Entry 9JK7 (electron microscopy, 2.90 A resolution); this record covers chains A and B of the 6 polymer chains in the assembly.

# Chain A (and B)
Molecule: Vang-like protein 2
Organism: Homo sapiens
Notes: chain B of this document is another copy of the same molecule, construct and numbering; everything in this record applies to it too
UniProt: Q9ULK5 (VANG2_HUMAN); residues 1-521 here = UniProt positions 1-521
Amino-acid sequence (527 residues; row label = number of the first residue in the row; numbers below 1 keep their minus sign (Gly-5 is residue -5)):
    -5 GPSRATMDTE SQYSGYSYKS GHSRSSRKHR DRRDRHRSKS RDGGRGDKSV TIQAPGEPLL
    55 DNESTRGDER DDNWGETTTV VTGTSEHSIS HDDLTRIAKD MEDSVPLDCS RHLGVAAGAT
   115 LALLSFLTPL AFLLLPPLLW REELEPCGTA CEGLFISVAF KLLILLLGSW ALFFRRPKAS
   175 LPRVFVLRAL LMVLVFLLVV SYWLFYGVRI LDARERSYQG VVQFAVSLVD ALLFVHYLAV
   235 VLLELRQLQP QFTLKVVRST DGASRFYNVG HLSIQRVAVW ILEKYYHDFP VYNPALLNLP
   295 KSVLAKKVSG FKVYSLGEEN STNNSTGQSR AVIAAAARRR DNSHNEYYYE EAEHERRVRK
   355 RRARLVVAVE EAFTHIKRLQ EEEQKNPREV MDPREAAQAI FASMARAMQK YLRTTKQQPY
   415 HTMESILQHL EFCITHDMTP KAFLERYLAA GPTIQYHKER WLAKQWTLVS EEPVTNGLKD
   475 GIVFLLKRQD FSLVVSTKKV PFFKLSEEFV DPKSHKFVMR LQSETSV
Disordered / not traced: -5 to 108, 291-325, 374-383, 516-521
Sequence notes: expression tag (-5 to 0)
UniProt features mapped onto this chain:
  - natural variant: Ser84 (S84F: In NTD), Arg353 (R353C: In NTD), Phe437 (F437S: In NTD)
Disulfides: Cys141-Cys145
What the authors report for this chain:
  - self-association interface (contacts with another copy of this molecule): Arg177, Leu242, Thr247, Asp255, His338, Glu340, Tyr343, Glu344, Glu347, Arg353, Ser464
  - disease-associated variants - R270H, F437S: decreased stability (proposed by the authors, not directly observed)

# Interface between chain A and chain B
Contacting residue pairs (179; chain A residue first):
  Thr143(A) - Phe199(B)
  Thr143(A) - Arg203(B)
  Thr143(A) - Glu209(B)
  Glu146(A) - Phe199(B)
  Glu146(A) - Arg203(B)  salt bridge
  Gly147(A) - Phe199(B)
  Gly147(A) - Phe218(B)
  Ile150(A) - Tyr196(B)  hydrophobic
  Ile150(A) - Phe199(B)  hydrophobic
  Ser151(A) - Tyr196(B)
  Ser151(A) - Ser221(B)
  Phe154(A) - Leu191(B)
  Phe154(A) - Leu192(B)
  Phe154(A) - Ser195(B)
  Lys155(A) - Phe228(B)
  Leu157(A) - Leu188(B)  hydrophobic
  Ile158(A) - Ala225(B)
  Ile158(A) - Phe228(B)
  Ile158(A) - Val229(B)  hydrophobic
  Ile158(A) - Leu232(B)
  Leu161(A) - Leu232(B)  hydrophobic
  Gly162(A) - Leu232(B)
  Gly162(A) - Val235(B)
  Trp164(A) - Arg240(B)  hydrogen bond (backbone-side chain)
  Ala165(A) - Val235(B)  hydrophobic
  Ala165(A) - Leu236(B)  hydrophobic
  Ala165(A) - Arg240(B)  hydrogen bond (backbone-side chain)
  Leu166(A) - Val235(B)  hydrophobic
  Leu166(A) - Leu239(B)
  Leu166(A) - Arg240(B)
  Arg169(A) - Arg240(B)  hydrogen bond (side chain-backbone)
  Arg169(A) - Gln243(B)  hydrogen bond
  Arg169(A) - Gln245(B)
  Arg169(A) - His265(B)
  Pro171(A) - Phe496(B)
  Lys172(A) - Gln243(B)
  Lys172(A) - Pro244(B)
  Lys172(A) - Gln245(B)  hydrogen bond (side chain-backbone)
  Lys172(A) - Lys493(B)
  Lys172(A) - Val494(B)  hydrogen bond (side chain-backbone)
  Lys172(A) - Phe496(B)
  Lys172(A) - Phe497(B)
  Ala173(A) - Phe496(B)
  Ala173(A) - Phe497(B)
  Ser174(A) - Phe496(B)
  Ser174(A) - Phe497(B)  hydrogen bond (backbone-backbone)
  Ser174(A) - Lys498(B)
  Ser174(A) - Leu499(B)  hydrogen bond (backbone-backbone)
  Leu175(A) - Leu499(B)
  Pro176(A) - Leu499(B)
  Pro176(A) - Ser500(B)
  Pro176(A) - Glu501(B)
  Arg177(A) - Glu501(B)  salt bridge
  Gln217(A) - Gln217(B)
  Asp224(A) - Phe228(B)
  Leu227(A) - Phe228(B)  hydrophobic
  Phe228(A) - Phe228(B)  hydrophobic
  His230(A) - Tyr231(B)  hydrogen bond
  Tyr231(A) - Tyr231(B)  hydrogen bond (backbone-side chain)
  Val234(A) - Tyr231(B)
  Val234(A) - Leu239(B)  hydrophobic
  Glu238(A) - Leu239(B)
  Leu239(A) - Leu239(B)  hydrophobic
  Gln269(A) - Leu499(B)
  Ala272(A) - Leu499(B)  hydrophobic
  Val273(A) - Leu499(B)  hydrophobic
  Leu276(A) - Phe497(B)  hydrophobic
  Leu276(A) - Leu499(B)  hydrophobic
  Glu277(A) - Pro244(B)
  Glu277(A) - Asn262(B)  hydrogen bond (backbone-side chain)
  Glu277(A) - Val494(B)
  Glu277(A) - Phe497(B)
  Tyr280(A) - Pro495(B)  hydrophobic
  Tyr280(A) - Phe497(B)  hydrophobic
  His281(A) - Thr247(B)
  His281(A) - Phe260(B)
  His281(A) - Asn262(B)  hydrogen bond
  Arg350(A) - Tyr342(B)
  Arg353(A) - Tyr342(B)
  Lys354(A) - Asn339(B)  hydrogen bond (backbone-side chain)
  Lys354(A) - Tyr342(B)
  Arg356(A) - Glu345(B)  salt bridge
  Ala357(A) - Asn339(B)
  Ala357(A) - Tyr341(B)  hydrophobic
  Ala357(A) - Tyr342(B)
  Arg358(A) - Arg334(B)  hydrogen bond (side chain-backbone)
  Arg358(A) - Asp335(B)  hydrogen bond (side chain-backbone)
  Arg358(A) - Ser337(B)  hydrogen bond (side chain-backbone)
  Arg358(A) - His338(B)
  Arg358(A) - Asn339(B)
  Val360(A) - Tyr341(B)
  Val361(A) - Arg334(B)
  Val361(A) - Tyr341(B)  hydrophobic
  Ala362(A) - Arg334(B)
  Glu365(A) - Arg334(B)
  Ala396(A) - Ala328(B)
  Ser397(A) - Ile327(B)
  Ser397(A) - Ala331(B)
  Ser397(A) - Arg334(B)  hydrogen bond (backbone-side chain)
  Arg400(A) - Arg332(B)
  Arg400(A) - Asp335(B)
  Phe426(A) - Val477(B)  hydrophobic
  Phe426(A) - Val488(B)  hydrophobic
  Phe426(A) - Ser490(B)
  His430(A) - Val477(B)
  His430(A) - Leu479(B)
  Asp431(A) - Ser253(B)
  Met432(A) - Val251(B)  hydrophobic
  Met432(A) - Ser253(B)
  Met432(A) - Val488(B)  hydrophobic
  Thr433(A) - Ser253(B)  hydrogen bond (backbone-backbone)
  Thr433(A) - Thr254(B)  hydrogen bond (side chain-backbone)
  Lys435(A) - Thr254(B)
  Lys435(A) - Asp255(B)
  Lys435(A) - Gly256(B)
  Ala436(A) - Arg252(B)
  Ala436(A) - Ser253(B)
  Ala436(A) - Thr254(B)
  Ala436(A) - Gly256(B)
  Glu439(A) - Lys249(B)  salt bridge
  Glu439(A) - Val251(B)
  Glu439(A) - Gly256(B)
  Glu439(A) - Ser258(B)
  Pro446(A) - Phe260(B)  hydrophobic
  Ile448(A) - Thr247(B)
  Ile448(A) - Phe260(B)  hydrophobic
  Ile448(A) - Lys492(B)
  Gln449(A) - Lys249(B)
  Gln449(A) - Phe260(B)
  Lys452(A) - Asp474(B)  salt bridge
  Trp455(A) - Lys492(B)
  Trp455(A) - Pro495(B)  hydrophobic
  Ala457(A) - Pro495(B)  hydrophobic
  Ala457(A) - Phe496(B)
  Ala457(A) - Phe497(B)
  Ala457(A) - Lys498(B)  hydrogen bond (backbone-backbone)
  Lys458(A) - Phe496(B)
  Lys458(A) - Lys498(B)
  Trp460(A) - Phe497(B)
  Trp460(A) - Lys498(B)
  Trp460(A) - Leu499(B)
  Trp460(A) - Ser500(B)  hydrogen bond (backbone-backbone)
  Thr461(A) - Ser500(B)
  Thr461(A) - Glu502(B)
  Leu462(A) - Ser500(B)  hydrogen bond (backbone-backbone)
  Leu462(A) - Glu501(B)
  Leu462(A) - Glu502(B)  hydrogen bond (backbone-backbone)
  Val463(A) - Glu502(B)
  Val463(A) - Val504(B)  hydrophobic
  Ser464(A) - Glu502(B)
  Ser464(A) - Phe503(B)
  Glu465(A) - Phe503(B)
  Val468(A) - Glu501(B)
  Leu480(A) - Leu499(B)  hydrophobic
  His509(A) - Arg372(B)  hydrogen bond
  His509(A) - Pro387(B)
  His509(A) - Thr429(B)
  Lys510(A) - Arg372(B)
  Lys510(A) - Leu373(B)
  Lys510(A) - Val384(B)
  Lys510(A) - Met385(B)
  Lys510(A) - Asp386(B)  salt bridge
  Phe511(A) - Lys371(B)
  Phe511(A) - Arg372(B)
  Phe511(A) - Val384(B)
  Phe511(A) - Met385(B)  hydrogen bond (backbone-backbone)
  Phe511(A) - Ala390(B)  hydrophobic
  Phe511(A) - Ile428(B)
  Val512(A) - Ile370(B)
  Val512(A) - Lys371(B)  hydrogen bond (backbone-backbone)
  Val512(A) - Leu373(B)  hydrophobic
  Met513(A) - His369(B)
  Met513(A) - Ile370(B)
  Met513(A) - Lys371(B)
  Met513(A) - Met385(B)  hydrophobic
  Arg514(A) - Lys371(B)
  Leu515(A) - Thr368(B)
  Leu515(A) - Ile370(B)
  Leu515(A) - Lys371(B)
Also at the interface, not in a pair above, chain A (90 interface residues in all): Ala144, Leu242, Lys278, His369, Ala393, Ala401, Tyr450, Gln459, Lys481
Also at the interface, not in a pair above, chain B (85 interface residues in all): Leu184, Ile204, Gly214, Leu242, Tyr261, Asn336, Pro506

# Summary
The interface between chain A and chain B involves 90 residues on one side and 85 on the other; the contacts
include 26 hydrogen bonds and 6 salt bridges. Polar pairs include Glu146(A)-Arg203(B), Arg177(A)-Glu501(B) and
Arg356(A)-Glu345(B). From the paper: R270H and F437S of chain A reduce stability; a self-association interface
involving Arg177(A), Leu242(A) and Thr247(A) among others.
Chain A and chain B are both Vang-like protein 2 (Homo sapiens); the structure, Human VANGL2 hexamer, was
determined by electron microscopy (same publication as 9JK6, 9JK8, 9JK9 and 9JKA).
